Entry 1TMQ (X-ray diffraction, 2.50 A resolution); this record covers chains A and B.

== Chain A ==
Name: Protein (alpha-AMYLASE)
Source organism: Tenebrio molitor
Notes: EC 3.2.1.1
Reference sequence: P56634 (AMY_TENMO); aligned to UniProt positions 2-472 over residues 1-471 (the alignment contains insertions or deletions, so no single offset holds)
Amino-acid sequence (471 residues; numbered 1 to 471; the number before each row is that of its first residue):
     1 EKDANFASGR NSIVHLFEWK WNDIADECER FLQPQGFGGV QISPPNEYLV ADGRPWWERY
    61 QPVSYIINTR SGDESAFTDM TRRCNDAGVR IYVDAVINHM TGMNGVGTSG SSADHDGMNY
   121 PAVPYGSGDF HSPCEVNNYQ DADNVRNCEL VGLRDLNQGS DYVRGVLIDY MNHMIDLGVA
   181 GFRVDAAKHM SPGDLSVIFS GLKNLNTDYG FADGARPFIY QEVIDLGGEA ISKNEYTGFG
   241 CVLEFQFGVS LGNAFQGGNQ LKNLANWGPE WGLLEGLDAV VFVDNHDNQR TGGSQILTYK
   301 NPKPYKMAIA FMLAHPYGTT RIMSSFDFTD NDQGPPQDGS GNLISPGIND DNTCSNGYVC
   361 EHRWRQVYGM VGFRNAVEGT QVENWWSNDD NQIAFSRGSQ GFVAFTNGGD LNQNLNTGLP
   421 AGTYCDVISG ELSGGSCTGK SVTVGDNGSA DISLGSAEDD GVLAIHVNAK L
Modified residues: E1 (pyroglutamic acid; PCA)
Cystine bridges: C28-C84, C134-C148, C354-C360, C425-C437
Metal / ion sites: Ca2+: N98, R146, D155, H189

== Chain B ==
Name: Protein (ragi bifunctional inhibitor)
Source organism: Eleusine coracana
Reference sequence: P01087 (IAAT_ELECO); residues 501-617 here correspond to UniProt positions 1-117 (UniProt number = residue number - 500)
Amino-acid sequence (117 residues; each row starts with the number of its first residue):
   501 SVGTSCIPGM AIPHNPLDSC RWYVSTRTCG VGPRLATQEM KARCCRQLEA IPAYCRCEAV
   561 RILMDGVVTS SGQHEGRLLQ DLPGCPRQVQ RAFAPKLVTE VECNLATIHG GPFCLSL
Differences from the reference sequence: conflict S570 (Pro70 in P01087)
Cystine bridges: C506-C555, C520-C544, C529-C585, C545-C603, C557-C614

== Interface between chain A and chain B ==
Residue-residue contacts (54; chain A residue first):
  D52(A) - G610(B)
  W56(A) - V502(B)  hydrophobic
  W56(A) - Y554(B)
  W57(A) - V502(B)  hydrophobic
  W57(A) - Y554(B)
  W57(A) - T607(B)
  W57(A) - I608(B)
  Y60(A) - S501(B)
  Y60(A) - V502(B)  hydrophobic
  Q61(A) - I608(B)  hydrogen bond (side chain-backbone)
  G102(A) - H609(B)  hydrogen bond (backbone-side chain)
  G102(A) - L615(B)
  M103(A) - I608(B)
  M103(A) - H609(B)
  M103(A) - G610(B)
  E135(A) - R561(B)  salt bridge
  E135(A) - D565(B)
  E135(A) - S616(B)
  E135(A) - L617(B)
  V136(A) - R561(B)
  N137(A) - R561(B)
  N137(A) - V567(B)
  N137(A) - V568(B)  hydrogen bond (backbone-backbone)
  N138(A) - V568(B)
  Y139(A) - I507(B)
  Y139(A) - V568(B)  hydrogen bond (backbone-backbone)
  Q140(A) - V568(B)
  Q140(A) - T569(B)  hydrogen bond (side chain-backbone)
  Q140(A) - S570(B)
  Q140(A) - G572(B)
  L150(A) - G503(B)
  V151(A) - G503(B)
  V151(A) - C506(B)  hydrophobic
  V151(A) - I608(B)  hydrophobic
  G152(A) - S616(B)
  R183(A) - S501(B)  hydrogen bond
  D185(A) - S501(B)  hydrogen bond (side chain-backbone)
  E222(A) - S501(B)  hydrogen bond (side chain-backbone)
  E222(A) - T504(B)
  I224(A) - T504(B)
  G227(A) - S570(B)
  G228(A) - S570(B)
  E229(A) - S570(B)
  H286(A) - S501(B)  hydrogen bond
  D287(A) - S501(B)  hydrogen bond
  D287(A) - V502(B)  hydrogen bond (side chain-backbone)
  T291(A) - S505(B)
  T291(A) - M510(B)
  T291(A) - A511(B)
  T291(A) - Y554(B)
  N331(A) - Y554(B)
  D332(A) - P552(B)
  D332(A) - A553(B)  hydrogen bond (side chain-backbone)
  D332(A) - Y554(B)
Interface residues without a listed pair, chain A (32 interface residues in all): E149, A186, H189, R290
Interface residues without a listed pair, chain B (29 interface residues in all): E558, G566, S571

== Overview ==
Chain A and chain B form an interface of 32 and 29 residues respectively, with 12 hydrogen bonds and 1 salt
bridge. Polar pairs include E135(A)-R561(B), Q61(A)-I608(B) and G102(A)-H609(B). N98(A), R146(A), D155(A) and
H189(A) coordinate Ca2+.
Here chain A is Protein (alpha-AMYLASE) (Tenebrio molitor) and chain B is Protein (ragi bifunctional
inhibitor) (Eleusine coracana). Entry 1TMQ (Structure of tenebrio molitor larval alpha-amylase in complex with
ragi bifunctional inhibitor) was determined by X-ray diffraction.
